9CPO - chains B and C of the 6 polymer chains in the assembly; structure by electron microscopy, 3.50 A resolution.

[Chain B]
Molecule: Non-structural protein 8
Source organism: Infectious bronchitis virus
UniProtKB: P0C6Y3 (R1AB_IBVM); residues 6-200 here correspond to UniProt positions 3470-3664 (UniProt number = residue number + 3464)
Sequence (195 residues; each row starts with the number of its first residue):
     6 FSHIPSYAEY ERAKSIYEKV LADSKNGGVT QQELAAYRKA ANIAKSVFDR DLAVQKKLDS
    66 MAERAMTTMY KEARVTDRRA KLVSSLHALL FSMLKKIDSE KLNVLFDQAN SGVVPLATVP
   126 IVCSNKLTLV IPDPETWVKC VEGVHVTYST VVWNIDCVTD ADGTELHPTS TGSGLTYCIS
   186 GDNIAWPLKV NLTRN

[Chain C]
Molecule: Non-structural protein 7
Source organism: Infectious bronchitis virus
UniProtKB: P0C6Y3 (R1AB_IBVM); residues 2-73 here correspond to UniProt positions 3383-3454 (UniProt number = residue number + 3381)
Sequence (72 residues; each row starts with the number of its first residue):
     2 KLSDVKCTTV VLMQLLTKLN VEANSKMHAY LVELHNKILA SDDVGECMDN LLGMLITLFC
    62 IDSTIDLGEY CD

[How chain B and chain C interact]
Residue-residue contacts (4; chain B residue first):
  A166(B) - S26(C)
  D167(B) - A24(C)
  D167(B) - S26(C)  hydrogen bond (side chain-backbone)
  A190(B) - K27(C)
Also at the interface, not in a pair above, chain B (5 interface residues in all): D187, I189
Also at the interface, not in a pair above, chain C (4 interface residues in all): N25

[Overview]
The interface between chain B and chain C involves 5 residues on one side and 4 on the other, with 1 hydrogen
bond. The hydrogen-bonded pair is D167(B)-S26(C).
Here chain B is Non-structural protein 8 and chain C is Non-structural protein 7, both from Infectious
bronchitis virus. Entry 9CPO (Infectious bronchitis virus core polymerase complex) was determined by electron
microscopy.
